3REL - chains H and J of the 10 polymer chains in the assembly; structure by X-ray diffraction, 2.70 A resolution.

[Chain H]
Protein: Histone H2B 1.1
From: Xenopus laevis
UniProt: P02281 (H2B11_XENLA); residues 1-122 here correspond to UniProt positions 5-126 (UniProt number = residue number + 4)
Sequence (122 residues; numbered 1 to 122; the number before each row is that of its first residue):
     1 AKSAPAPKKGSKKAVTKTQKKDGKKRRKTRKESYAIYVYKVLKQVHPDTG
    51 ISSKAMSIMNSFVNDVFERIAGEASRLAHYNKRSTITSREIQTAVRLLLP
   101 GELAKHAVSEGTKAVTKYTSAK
Disordered / not traced: 1-28
Sequence notes: variant Thr29 (Ser33 in P02281)
Curated features (UniProtKB/Swiss-Prot):
  - modified residue: Lys2 (N6-acetyllysine), Lys9 (N6-acetyllysine), Ser11 (Phosphoserine), Lys12 (N6-acetyllysine), Lys17 (N6-acetyllysine)
  - glycosylation: Ser109 (O-linked (GlcNAc) serine)
  - cross-link: Lys117 (Glycyl lysine isopeptide (Lys-Gly) (interchain with G-Cter in ubiquitin))

[Chain J]
Molecule: 146-nt DNA strand
Sequence (146 nucleotides; each row starts with the number of its first residue; numbers below 1 keep their minus sign (DA-73 is residue -73)):
   -73 ATCTCCAAATATCCCTTGCGGATCGTAGAAAAAGTGTGTCAAACTGCGCT
   -23 ATCAAAGGGAAACTTCAACTGAATTCAGTTGAAGTTTCCCTTTGATAGCG
    27 CAGTTTGACACACTTTTTCTACGATCCGCAAGGGATATTTGGAGAT
Metal / ion sites: platinum (II) ion site 1 near DG-46 (its only coordinating residue here); platinum (II) ion site 2 near DG-36 (its only coordinating residue here); platinum (II) ion site 3 near DG-16 (its only coordinating residue here); platinum (II) ion site 4 near DG-15 (its only coordinating residue here); platinum (II) ion site 5 near DG-3 (its only coordinating residue here); platinum (II) ion site 6 near DG7 (its only coordinating residue here); platinum (II) ion site 7 near DC25 (its only coordinating residue here); platinum (II) ion site 8 near DG58 (its only coordinating residue here); platinum (II) ion site 9 near DG60 (its only coordinating residue here); platinum (II) ion site 10 near DG67 (its only coordinating residue here); platinum (II) ion site 11 near DG68 (its only coordinating residue here); platinum (II) ion site 12 near DG70 (its only coordinating residue here)

[Chain H / chain J interface]
Pairs across the interface (14; chain H residue first):
  Thr29(H) with DT30(J), hydrogen bond to the phosphate
  Arg30(H) with DA-47(J), base contact
  Tyr39(H) with DG-54(J), hydrogen bond to the phosphate
  Lys43(H) with DG-53(J), salt bridge to the phosphate
  Gly50(H) with DG-54(J), phosphate contact
  Ile51(H) with DG-54(J), hydrogen bond to the phosphate
  Ser52(H) with DC-55(J), phosphate contact
  Ser53(H) with DC-55(J), hydrogen bond to the phosphate
  Arg83(H) with DC-34(J), phosphate contact; DA-33(J), salt bridge to the phosphate
  Ser84(H) with DT-35(J), sugar contact; DC-34(J), hydrogen bond to the phosphate
  Thr85(H) with DT-35(J), phosphate contact; DC-34(J), hydrogen bond to the phosphate
Other interface residues (no listed pair), chain H (12 interface residues in all): Glu32
Other interface residues (no listed pair), chain J (11 interface residues in all): DG-46, DA-45, DA-44

[Overview]
12 residues of chain H face 11 of chain J across their interface; the contacts include 6 hydrogen bonds and 2
salt bridges. Among the polar pairs are Thr29(H)-DT30(J), Tyr39(H)-DG-54(J) and Ile51(H)-DG-54(J).
Here chain H is Histone H2B 1.1 (Xenopus laevis) and chain J is a 146-nt DNA strand. Entry 3REL (2.7 Angstrom
Crystal Structure of the Nucleosome Core Particle Assembled with a 146 bp Alpha-Satellite DNA ...) was
determined by X-ray diffraction (same publication as 3REH, 3REI, 3REJ and 3REK).
